5B4B - chain A; structure by X-ray diffraction, 1.60 A resolution.

[Chain A]
Protein: UDP-2,3-diacylglucosamine hydrolase
Source organism: Pseudomonas aeruginosa PAO1
Notes: EC 3.6.1.54
Reference sequence: Q9I2V0 (LPXH_PSEAE); residues 1-240 here = UniProt positions 1-240
Chain sequence (248 residues; each row starts with the number of its first residue):
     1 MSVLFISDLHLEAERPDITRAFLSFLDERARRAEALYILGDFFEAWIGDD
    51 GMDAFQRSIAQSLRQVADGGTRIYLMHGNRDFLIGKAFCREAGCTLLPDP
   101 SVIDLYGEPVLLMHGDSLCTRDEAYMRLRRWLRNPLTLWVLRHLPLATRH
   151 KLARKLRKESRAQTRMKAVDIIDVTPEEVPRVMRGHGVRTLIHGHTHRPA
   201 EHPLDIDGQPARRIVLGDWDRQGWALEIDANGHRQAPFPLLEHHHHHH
Not modelled in the structure: 1, 241-248
Construct notes: expression tag (241-248)
Ligand contacts: LP5 ((R)-((2R,3S,4R,5R,6R)-3-hydroxy-2-(hydroxymethyl)-5-((R)-3-hydroxytetradecanamido)-6-(phosphonooxy)tetrahydro-2H-pyran-4-yl) 3-hydroxytetradecanoate): Glu44, Ala45, Trp46, Ile47, Asn79, Arg80, Phe82, Leu83, Asp122, Ala124, Tyr125, Leu128, Trp131, Leu132, Leu141, Arg149, Leu152, Ala153, Lys155, Leu156, Arg157, Glu159, Ser160, Gln163, Thr164, Lys167, Ile172, His195, His197
Curated features (UniProtKB/Swiss-Prot):
  - binding site (Mn(2+)): Asp8, His10, Asp41, Asn79, His114, His195, His197
  - binding site (substrate): Asn79, Arg80, Asp122, Arg157 to Lys167, His195
  - mutagenesis: His10 (H10N: Does not bind to Mn 1)
Reported in the primary citation:
  - catalytic residues: Arg80 (proposed by the authors, not directly observed)

[In short]
Ligands of chain A: compound LP5. From UniProt: 7 Mn2+-binding residues, 15 substrate-binding residues and one
mutagenesis site. The paper reports the catalytic residue Arg80.
Chain A is UDP-2,3-diacylglucosamine hydrolase (Pseudomonas aeruginosa PAO1); the structure, Crystal structure
of LpxH with lipid X in spacegroup C2, was determined by X-ray diffraction, deposited together with 5B49,
5B4A, 5B4C and 5B4D.
